PDB entry 8ED7 | electron microscopy, 3.70 A resolution | chains A and E of the 8 polymer chains in the assembly

== Chain A ==
Protein: Transient receptor potential cation channel, subfamily M, member 3
Organism: Mus musculus
Reference sequence: Q5F4S7 (Q5F4S7_MOUSE); numbering as in UniProt (aligned over 1-1344)
Amino-acid sequence (1344 residues; numbered 1 to 1344; the number before each row is that of its first residue):
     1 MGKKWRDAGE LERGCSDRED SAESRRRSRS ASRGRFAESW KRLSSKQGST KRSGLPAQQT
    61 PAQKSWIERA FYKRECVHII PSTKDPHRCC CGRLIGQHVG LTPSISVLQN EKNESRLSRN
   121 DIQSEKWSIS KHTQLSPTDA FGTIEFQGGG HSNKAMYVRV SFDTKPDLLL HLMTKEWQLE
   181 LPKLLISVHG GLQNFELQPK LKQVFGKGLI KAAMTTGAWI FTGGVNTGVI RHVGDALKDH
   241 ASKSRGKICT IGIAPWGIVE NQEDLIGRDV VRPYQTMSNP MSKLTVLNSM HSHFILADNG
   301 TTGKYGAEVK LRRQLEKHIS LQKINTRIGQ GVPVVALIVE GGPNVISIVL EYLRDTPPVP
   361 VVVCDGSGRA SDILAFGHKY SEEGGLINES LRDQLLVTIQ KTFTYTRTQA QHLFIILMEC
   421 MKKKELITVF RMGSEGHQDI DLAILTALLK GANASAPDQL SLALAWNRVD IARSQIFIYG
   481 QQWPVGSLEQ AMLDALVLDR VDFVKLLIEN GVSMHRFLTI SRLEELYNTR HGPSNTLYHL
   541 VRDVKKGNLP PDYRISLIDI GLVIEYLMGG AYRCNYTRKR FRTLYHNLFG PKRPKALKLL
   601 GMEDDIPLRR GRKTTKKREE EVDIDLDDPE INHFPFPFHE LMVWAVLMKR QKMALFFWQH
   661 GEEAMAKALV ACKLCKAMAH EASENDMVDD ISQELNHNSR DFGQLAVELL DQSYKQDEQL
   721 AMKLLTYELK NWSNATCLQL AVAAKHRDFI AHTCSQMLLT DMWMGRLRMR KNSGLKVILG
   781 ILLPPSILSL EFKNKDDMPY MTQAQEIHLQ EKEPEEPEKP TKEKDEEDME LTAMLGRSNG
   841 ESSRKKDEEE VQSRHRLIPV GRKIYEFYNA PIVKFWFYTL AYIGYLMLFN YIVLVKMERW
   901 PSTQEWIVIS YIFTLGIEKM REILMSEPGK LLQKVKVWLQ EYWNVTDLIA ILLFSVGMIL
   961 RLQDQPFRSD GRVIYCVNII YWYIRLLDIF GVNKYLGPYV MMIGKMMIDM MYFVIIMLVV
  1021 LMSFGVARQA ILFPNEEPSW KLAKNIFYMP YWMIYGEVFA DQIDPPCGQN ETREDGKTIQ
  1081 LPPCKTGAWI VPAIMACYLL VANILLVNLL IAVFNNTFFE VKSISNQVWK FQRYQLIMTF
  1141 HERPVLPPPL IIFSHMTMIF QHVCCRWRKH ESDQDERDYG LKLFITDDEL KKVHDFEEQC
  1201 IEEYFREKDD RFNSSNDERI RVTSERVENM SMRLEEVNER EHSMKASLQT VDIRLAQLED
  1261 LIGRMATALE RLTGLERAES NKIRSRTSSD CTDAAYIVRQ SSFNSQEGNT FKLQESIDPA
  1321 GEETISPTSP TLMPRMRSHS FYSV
Not modelled in the structure: 1-128, 383-396, 589-631, 795-860, 927-928, 1060-1083, 1165-1176, 1244-1344
Ligand contacts:
  - 9Z9 ((3beta,14beta,17beta,25R)-3-[4-methoxy-3-(methoxymethyl)butoxy]spirost-5-en), molecule 1: Met887, Asn890, Tyr891, Leu894, Tyr983
  - 9Z9, molecule 2: Met1022, Glu1037, Pro1038, Ser1039, Trp1040, Leu1042, Ala1043, Ile1046

== Chain E ==
Protein: Unidentified segment at the N-terminus of TRPM3
Organism: Mus musculus
Amino-acid sequence (17 residues; each row starts with the number of its first residue; X marks 17 residues of unknown identity (built as UNK)):
     1 XXXXXXXXXX XXXXXXX

== Interface between chain A and chain E ==
Chain A residues in contact with chain E, 16 residues: Ile129, His132, Thr133, Gln134, Leu135, Ser136, Pro137, Thr138, Phe141, Arg159, Val160, Ser161, Leu168, Glu176, Asp269, Asp298

== In short ==
No residue of chain A is in contact with chain E. Chain A binds compound 9Z9.
Here chain A is Transient receptor potential cation channel, subfamily M, member 3 and chain E is Unidentified
segment at the N-terminus of TRPM3, both from Mus musculus. Entry 8ED7 (cryo-EM structure of TRPM3 ion channel
in apo state) was determined by electron microscopy (same publication as 8DDQ, 8DDR, 8DDS, 8DDT, 8DDU, 8DDV
and 4 further entries).
